PDB entry 1HTF | X-ray diffraction, 2.20 A resolution | chains A and B

Chain A (and B):
Molecule: HIV-1 protease
Source organism: Human immunodeficiency virus 1
Notes: chain B of this document is another copy of the same molecule, construct and numbering; everything in this record applies to it too
Reference sequence: P03366 (POL_HV1B1); residues 1-99 here correspond to UniProt positions 69-167 (UniProt number = residue number + 68)
Sequence (99 residues; each row starts with the number of its first residue):
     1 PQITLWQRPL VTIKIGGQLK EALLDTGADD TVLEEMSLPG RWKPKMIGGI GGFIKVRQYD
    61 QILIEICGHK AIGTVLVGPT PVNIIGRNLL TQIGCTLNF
Small-molecule neighbours: gr126045 (G26; 2-(benzylcarbamoyl-phenylacetylamino-methyl)-5,5-dimethyl-thiazolidine-4-carboxylic acid (hydroxymethyl-2-phenylethyl)amide): R8, L23, D25, G27, A28, D29, D30, V32, I47, G48, G49, I50, P81, V82, I84

Chain A / chain B interface:
Pairs across the interface (97):
  P1(A) - L97(B)
  P1(A) - N98(B)
  P1(A) - F99(B)  hydrogen bond (backbone-backbone)
  Q2(A) - T96(B)
  Q2(A) - L97(B)
  Q2(A) - N98(B)
  I3(A) - T96(B)
  I3(A) - L97(B)  hydrogen bond (backbone-backbone)
  I3(A) - F99(B)  hydrophobic
  L5(A) - T26(B)
  L5(A) - R87(B)  hydrogen bond (backbone-side chain)
  L5(A) - T91(B)
  L5(A) - C95(B)
  W6(A) - R87(B)
  W6(A) - T91(B)
  Q7(A) - R87(B)  hydrogen bond (backbone-side chain)
  R8(A) - D29(B)
  R8(A) - R87(B)
  P9(A) - T26(B)
  P9(A) - R87(B)
  P9(A) - L97(B)  hydrophobic
  L23(A) - G27(B)
  L24(A) - T26(B)  hydrogen bond (backbone-side chain)
  L24(A) - L97(B)  hydrophobic
  L24(A) - F99(B)  hydrophobic
  D25(A) - D25(B)
  D25(A) - T26(B)
  D25(A) - G27(B)  hydrogen bond (side chain-backbone)
  T26(A) - L5(B)
  T26(A) - P9(B)
  T26(A) - L24(B)  hydrogen bond (side chain-backbone)
  T26(A) - D25(B)
  T26(A) - T26(B)  hydrogen bond (side chain-backbone)
  G27(A) - L23(B)
  G27(A) - D25(B)  hydrogen bond (backbone-side chain)
  D29(A) - R8(B)  salt bridge
  G48(A) - I50(B)
  G49(A) - I50(B)
  I50(A) - G49(B)
  I50(A) - I54(B)
  I50(A) - T80(B)
  I50(A) - P81(B)
  I50(A) - I84(B)  hydrophobic
  G51(A) - G51(B)
  G51(A) - G52(B)
  G51(A) - F53(B)
  G52(A) - I50(B)
  G52(A) - G51(B)  hydrogen bond (backbone-backbone)
  F53(A) - G51(B)
  I54(A) - I50(B)
  I54(A) - G51(B)
  H69(A) - F99(B)
  T80(A) - I50(B)
  P81(A) - G49(B)
  P81(A) - I50(B)
  R87(A) - L5(B)  hydrogen bond (side chain-backbone)
  R87(A) - W6(B)  hydrogen bond (side chain-backbone)
  R87(A) - Q7(B)  hydrogen bond (side chain-backbone)
  R87(A) - R8(B)
  R87(A) - P9(B)
  L90(A) - L5(B)  hydrophobic
  T91(A) - L5(B)
  T91(A) - W6(B)
  I93(A) - F99(B)
  G94(A) - N98(B)
  G94(A) - F99(B)
  C95(A) - L5(B)
  C95(A) - L97(B)  hydrophobic
  C95(A) - N98(B)
  C95(A) - F99(B)  hydrophobic
  T96(A) - Q2(B)  hydrogen bond
  T96(A) - I3(B)
  T96(A) - T4(B)
  T96(A) - T96(B)
  T96(A) - L97(B)
  T96(A) - N98(B)  hydrogen bond (backbone-backbone)
  L97(A) - P1(B)
  L97(A) - Q2(B)
  L97(A) - I3(B)  hydrogen bond (backbone-backbone)
  L97(A) - P9(B)  hydrophobic
  L97(A) - L24(B)  hydrophobic
  L97(A) - C95(B)  hydrophobic
  L97(A) - T96(B)
  L97(A) - L97(B)  hydrophobic
  N98(A) - P1(B)
  N98(A) - Q2(B)  hydrogen bond
  N98(A) - G94(B)
  N98(A) - C95(B)
  N98(A) - T96(B)  hydrogen bond (backbone-backbone)
  N98(A) - N98(B)
  F99(A) - P1(B)  hydrogen bond (backbone-backbone)
  F99(A) - I3(B)  hydrophobic
  F99(A) - L24(B)  hydrophobic
  F99(A) - H69(B)
  F99(A) - I93(B)
  F99(A) - G94(B)
  F99(A) - C95(B)  hydrophobic
Interface residues without a listed pair, chain A (38 interface residues in all): T4, I47, C67, I84
Interface residues without a listed pair, chain B (38 interface residues in all): V32, G48, C67, L90

In short:
Chain A and chain B each contribute 38 residues to their interface; the contacts include 19 hydrogen bonds and
1 salt bridge. Polar pairs include D29(A)-R8(B), L5(A)-R87(B) and Q7(A)-R87(B). Ligands of chain A: gr126045.
Both chains are HIV-1 protease (Human immunodeficiency virus 1). Entry 1HTF (X-ray crystallographic studies of
a series of penicillin-derived asymmetric inhibitors of HIV-1 protease) was determined by X-ray diffraction,
deposited together with 1HTE and 1HTG.
